PDB entry 8DCW | X-ray diffraction, 2.00 A resolution | chain A

# Chain A
Molecule: Lysozyme C
Organism: Gallus gallus
Notes: EC 3.2.1.17
UniProtKB: P00698 (LYSC_CHICK); residues 1-129 here correspond to UniProt positions 19-147 (UniProt number = residue number + 18)
Amino-acid sequence (129 residues; numbered 1 to 129; the number before each row is that of its first residue):
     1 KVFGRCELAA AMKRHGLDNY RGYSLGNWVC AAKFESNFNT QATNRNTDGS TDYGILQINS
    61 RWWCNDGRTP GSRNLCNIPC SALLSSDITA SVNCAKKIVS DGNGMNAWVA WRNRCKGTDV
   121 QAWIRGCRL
Curated features (UniProtKB/Swiss-Prot):
  - active site: E35, D52
  - binding site (substrate): D101
Disulfides: C6-C127, C30-C115, C64-C80, C76-C94
Bound ions: Na+: S60, C64, S72, R73
Ligand contacts:
  - benzamidine (BEN): K33, F34, E35, S36, N37
  - 2-acetamido-2-deoxy-alpha-D-glucopyranose (NDG): E35, N46, D52, Q57, I58, N59, W62, W63, I98, A107, W108, V109

# Summary
Bound to chain A: benzamidine and 2-acetamido-2-deoxy-alpha-D-glucopyranose. S60, C64, S72 and R73 coordinate
Na+. From UniProt: active-site residues E35 and D52 and substrate-binding residue D101.
Chain A is Lysozyme C (Gallus gallus); the structure, Lysozyme cluster 0062 (NAG and benzamidine ligands), was
determined by X-ray diffraction together with 8DCT, 8DCU and 8DCV from the same study.
